Entry 9G1X (electron microscopy, 3.50 A resolution); this record covers chains A and T of the 14 polymer chains in the assembly.

[Chain A]
Name: DNA-directed RNA polymerase I subunit RPA190
Organism: Saccharomyces cerevisiae
Notes: EC 2.7.7.6
Reference sequence: P10964 (RPA1_YEAST); residues 1-1664 here = UniProt positions 1-1664
Amino-acid sequence (1664 residues; each row starts with the number of its first residue):
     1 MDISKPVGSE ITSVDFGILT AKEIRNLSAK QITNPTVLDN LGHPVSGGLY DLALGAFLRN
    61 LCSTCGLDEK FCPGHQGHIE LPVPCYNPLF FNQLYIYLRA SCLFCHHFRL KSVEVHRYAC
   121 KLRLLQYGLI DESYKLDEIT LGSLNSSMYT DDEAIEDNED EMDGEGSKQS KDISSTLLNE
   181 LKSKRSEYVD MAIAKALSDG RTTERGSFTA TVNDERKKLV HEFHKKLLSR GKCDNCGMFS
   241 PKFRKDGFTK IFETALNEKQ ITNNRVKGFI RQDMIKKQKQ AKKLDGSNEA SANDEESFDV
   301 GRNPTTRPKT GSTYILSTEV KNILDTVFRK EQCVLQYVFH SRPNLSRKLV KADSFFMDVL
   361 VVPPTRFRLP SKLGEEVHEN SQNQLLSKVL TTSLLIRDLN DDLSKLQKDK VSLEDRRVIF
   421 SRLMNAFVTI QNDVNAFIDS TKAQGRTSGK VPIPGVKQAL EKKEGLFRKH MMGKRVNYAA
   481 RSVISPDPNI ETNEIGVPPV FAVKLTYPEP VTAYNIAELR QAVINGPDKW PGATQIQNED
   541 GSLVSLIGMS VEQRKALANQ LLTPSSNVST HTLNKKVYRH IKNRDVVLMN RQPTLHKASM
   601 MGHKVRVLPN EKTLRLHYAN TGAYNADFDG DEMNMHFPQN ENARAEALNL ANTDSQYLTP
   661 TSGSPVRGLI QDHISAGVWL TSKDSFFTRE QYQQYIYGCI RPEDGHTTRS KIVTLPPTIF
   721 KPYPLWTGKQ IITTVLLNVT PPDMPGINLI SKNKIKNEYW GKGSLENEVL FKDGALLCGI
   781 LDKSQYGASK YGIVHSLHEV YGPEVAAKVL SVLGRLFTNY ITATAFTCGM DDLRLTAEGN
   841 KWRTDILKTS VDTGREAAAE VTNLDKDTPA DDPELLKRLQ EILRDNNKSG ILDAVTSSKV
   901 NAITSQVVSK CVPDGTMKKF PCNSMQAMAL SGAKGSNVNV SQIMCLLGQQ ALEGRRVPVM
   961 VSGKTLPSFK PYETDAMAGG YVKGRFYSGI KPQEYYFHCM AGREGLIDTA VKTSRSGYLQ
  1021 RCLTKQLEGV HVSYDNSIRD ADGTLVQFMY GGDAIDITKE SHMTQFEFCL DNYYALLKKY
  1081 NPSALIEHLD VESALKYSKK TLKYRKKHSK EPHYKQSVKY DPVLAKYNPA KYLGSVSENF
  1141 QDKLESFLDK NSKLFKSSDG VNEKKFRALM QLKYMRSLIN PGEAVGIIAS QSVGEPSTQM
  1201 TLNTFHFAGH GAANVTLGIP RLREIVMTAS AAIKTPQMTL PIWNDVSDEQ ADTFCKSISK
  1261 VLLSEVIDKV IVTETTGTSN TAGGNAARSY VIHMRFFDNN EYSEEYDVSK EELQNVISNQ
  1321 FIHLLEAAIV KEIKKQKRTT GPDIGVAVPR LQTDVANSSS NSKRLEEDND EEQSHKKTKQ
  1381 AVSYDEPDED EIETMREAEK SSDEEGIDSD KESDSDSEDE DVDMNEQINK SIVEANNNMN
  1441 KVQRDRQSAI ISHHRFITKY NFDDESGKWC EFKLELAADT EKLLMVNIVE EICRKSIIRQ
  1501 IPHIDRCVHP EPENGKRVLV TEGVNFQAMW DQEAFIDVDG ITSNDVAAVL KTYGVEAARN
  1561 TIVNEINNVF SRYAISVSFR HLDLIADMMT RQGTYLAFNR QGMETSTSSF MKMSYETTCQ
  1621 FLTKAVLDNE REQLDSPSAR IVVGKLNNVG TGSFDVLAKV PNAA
Disordered / not traced: 141-173, 256-311, 407-412, 446-450, 1154-1159, 1200-1216, 1230-1543, 1664
Metal / ion sites: Zn2+ site 1: Cys-62, Cys-65, Cys-72, His-75; Zn2+ site 2: Cys-102, Cys-105, Cys-233, Cys-236
Curated features (UniProtKB/Swiss-Prot):
  - region: Pro-992 to Glu-1004 (Bridging helix)
  - binding site (Zn(2+)): Cys-62, Cys-65, Cys-72, His-75, Cys-102, Cys-105, Cys-233, Cys-236
  - binding site (Mg(2+)): Asp-627, Asp-629, Asp-631
  - modified residue (Phosphoserine): Ser-889, Ser-1636
Reported in the primary citation:
  - specificity-determining residues: Pro-593 (proposed by the authors, not directly observed)

[Chain T]
Molecule: Template DNA
Sequence (38 nucleotides; numbered 1 to 38; the number before each row is that of its first residue):
     1 CTACCGATAA GCAGATXCTC TCGATTGCGT ATGAAATC
Disordered / not traced: 33-38
Modified residues: 3DR (1',2'-dideoxyribofuranose-5'-phosphate) at position 17

[Chain A / chain T interface]
Contacting residue pairs - 20 pairs, chain A then chain T:
  Arg-230(A) with DC4(T), salt bridge to the phosphate
  Leu-373(A) with DT26(T), base contact
  Glu-461(A) with DA15(T), phosphate contact
  Lys-462(A) with DA15(T), salt bridge to the phosphate
  Lys-463(A) with DC18(T), salt bridge to the phosphate; DT19(T), salt bridge to the phosphate
  Arg-468(A) with DT16(T), salt bridge to the phosphate
  Arg-475(A) with DC20(T), salt bridge to the phosphate
  Arg-481(A) with DT19(T), base contact; DC20(T), sugar contact
  Gln-592(A) with DT19(T), sugar contact
  Thr-1013(A) with 3DR_17(T), sugar contact
  Ser-1014(A) with 3DR_17(T), hydrogen bond to the phosphate
  Gly-1017(A) with 3DR_17(T), sugar contact
  Tyr-1018(A) with DT16(T), sugar contact; 3DR_17(T), sugar contact
  Arg-1600(A) with DG14(T), base contact
  Glu-1616(A) with DA15(T), phosphate contact
  Thr-1617(A) with DG14(T), phosphate contact; DA15(T), hydrogen bond to the phosphate
Other interface residues (no listed pair), chain A (22 interface residues in all): Lys-226, Ser-229, Glu-376, Pro-593, Glu-632, Gln-1620
Other interface residues (no listed pair), chain T (12 interface residues in all): DA3, DC5, DA13

[Overview]
Chain A and chain T form an interface of 22 and 12 residues respectively, with 2 hydrogen bonds and 6 salt
bridges. Among the polar pairs are Ser-1014(A)/3DR_17(T), Thr-1617(A)/DA15(T) and Arg-230(A)/DC4(T). From
UniProt: 8 Zn2+-binding residues and 3 Mg2+-binding residues on chain A. The paper reports the specificity
determinant Pro-593(A).
Chain A is DNA-directed RNA polymerase I subunit RPA190 (Saccharomyces cerevisiae) and chain T is Template
DNA; the structure, Yeast RNA polymerase I elongation complex stalled by an apurinic site, 11-subunit, was
determined by electron microscopy, deposited together with 9G1V, 9G23, 9G24, 9G26, 9G27, 9G29, 9G2B and 9G2C.
